Entry 9JJV (X-ray diffraction, 1.88 A resolution); this record covers chain A.

[Chain A]
Molecule: LOC432253 protein
Source organism: Xenopus laevis
Reference sequence: Q2VPQ0 (Q2VPQ0_XENLA); residues 147-545 here = UniProt positions 147-545
Sequence (399 residues; row label = number of the first residue in the row):
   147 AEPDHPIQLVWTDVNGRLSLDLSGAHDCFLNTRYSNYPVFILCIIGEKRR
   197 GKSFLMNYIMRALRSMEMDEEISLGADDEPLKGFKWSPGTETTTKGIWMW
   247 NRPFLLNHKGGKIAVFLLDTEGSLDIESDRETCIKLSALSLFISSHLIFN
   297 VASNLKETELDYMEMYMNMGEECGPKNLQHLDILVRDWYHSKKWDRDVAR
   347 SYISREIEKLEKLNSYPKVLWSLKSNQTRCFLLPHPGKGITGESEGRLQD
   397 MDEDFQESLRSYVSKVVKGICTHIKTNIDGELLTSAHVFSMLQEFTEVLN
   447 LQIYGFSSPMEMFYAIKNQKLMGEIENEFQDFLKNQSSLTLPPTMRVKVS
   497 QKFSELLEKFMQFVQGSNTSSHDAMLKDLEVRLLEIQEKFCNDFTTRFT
Not modelled in the structure: 541-545
Bound ions: Mg2+ site 1: Ser-199, Thr-240 (together with GDP); Mg2+ site 2 near Asn-323 (its only coordinating residue here)
Residues lining bound ligands:
  - tetrafluoroaluminate (ALF): Glu-193, Lys-194, Arg-195, Lys-198, Ser-199, Thr-238, Thr-239, Thr-240, Thr-266, Glu-267, Gly-268
  - tetrafluoroaluminate / GDP: Glu-193, Lys-194, Arg-195, Arg-196, Gly-197, Lys-198, Ser-199, Phe-200, Trp-232, Ser-233, Pro-234, Thr-238, Thr-239, Thr-240, Thr-266, Glu-267, Gly-268, Arg-332, Asp-333, His-381, Pro-382, Ile-386, Thr-387, Gly-388, Phe-401
  - GDP (guanosine-5'-diphosphate): Glu-193, Lys-194, Arg-195, Arg-196, Gly-197, Lys-198, Ser-199, Phe-200, Trp-232, Ser-233, Pro-234, Thr-240, Arg-332, Asp-333, His-381, Pro-382, Ile-386, Thr-387, Gly-388, Phe-401
Reported in the primary citation:
  - binding site for GDP: Arg-195
  - binding site for tetrafluoroaluminate: Arg-195
  - contacts within the chain: Arg-195/Ser-233 (hydrogen bond), Arg-195/Gly-235 (hydrogen bond), Arg-195/Glu-237 (hydrogen bond)
  - catalytic residues: Arg-195 (proposed by the authors, not directly observed)
  - mutagenesis - R195E, R195H, T240A: abolished catalytic activity on GTP
  - self-association interface (contacts with another copy of this molecule); pairs are residue here / residue on that copy: Arg-196/Ser-299 (hydrogen bond), Leu-270/Glu-303 (backbone contact), Ile-272/Leu-306 (hydrophobic contact), Ile-272/Leu-356 (hydrophobic contact), Glu-273/Arg-351 (salt bridge), Arg-276/Glu-303 (salt bridge), Arg-276/Asp-307 (salt bridge), Lys-384/Asp-398 (salt bridge), Lys-384/Asp-400 (salt bridge), Gly-235
  - post-translational modification sites: Lys-384, Lys-480, Lys-535
  - mutagenesis - T240A: unchanged binding to GTP
  - mutagenesis - T240A: abolished binding to LOC432253 protein (chain A)
  - mutagenesis - R276E, R351E, F452R (2.5-fold): decreased catalytic activity on GTP

[Summary]
Chain A binds GDP, tetrafluoroaluminate and tetrafluoroaluminate / GDP. Ser-199 and Thr-240 form the Mg2+ site
1. The paper reports the catalytic residue Arg-195; R195E, R195H and T240A abolish catalytic activity on GTP;
6 substitutions were tested in all.
Chain A is LOC432253 protein (Xenopus laevis); the structure, Truncated RNF112, transition-like state, was
determined by X-ray diffraction, deposited together with 9JJU, 9JJW and 9JJX.
